PDB entry 2W6H | X-ray diffraction, 5.00 A resolution (low resolution: residue-level contacts below are approximate; hydrogen-bond / salt-bridge calls are withheld) | chains C and G of the 9 polymer chains in the assembly

# Chain C
Protein: ATP synthase subunit alpha heart isoform, mitochondrial
From: Bos taurus
Notes: EC 3.6.3.14
UniProtKB: P19483 (ATPA1_BOVIN); residues -42 to 510 here correspond to UniProt positions 1-553 (UniProt number = residue number + 43)
Amino-acid sequence (553 residues; row label = number of the first residue in the row; numbers below 1 keep their minus sign (Met-42 is residue -42)):
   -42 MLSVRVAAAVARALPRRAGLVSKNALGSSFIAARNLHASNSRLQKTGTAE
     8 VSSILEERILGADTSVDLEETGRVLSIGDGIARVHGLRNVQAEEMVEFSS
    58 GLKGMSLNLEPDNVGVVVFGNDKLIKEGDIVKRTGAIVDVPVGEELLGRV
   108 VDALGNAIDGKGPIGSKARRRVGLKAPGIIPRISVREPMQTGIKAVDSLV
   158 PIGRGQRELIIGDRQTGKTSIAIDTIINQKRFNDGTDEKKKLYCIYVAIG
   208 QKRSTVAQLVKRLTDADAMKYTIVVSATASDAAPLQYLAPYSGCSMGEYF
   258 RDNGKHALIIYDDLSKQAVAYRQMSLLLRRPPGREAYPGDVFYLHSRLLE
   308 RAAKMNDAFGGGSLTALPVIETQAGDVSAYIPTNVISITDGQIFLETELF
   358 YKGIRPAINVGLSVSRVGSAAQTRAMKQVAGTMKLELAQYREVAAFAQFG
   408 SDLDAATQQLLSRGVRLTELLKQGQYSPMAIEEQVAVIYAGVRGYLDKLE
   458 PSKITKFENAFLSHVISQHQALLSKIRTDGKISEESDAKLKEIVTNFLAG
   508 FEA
Unresolved in the structure: -42 to 18
Curated features (UniProtKB/Swiss-Prot):
  - binding site (ATP): Gln172, Gly174, Lys175, Thr176, Ser177, Gln430, Gln432
  - binding site (Mg(2+)): Thr176, Asp269
  - site: Ser370 (Required for activity)
  - modified residue: Gln1 (Pyrrolidone carboxylic acid), Ser10 (Phosphoserine), Ser22 (Phosphoserine), Ser33 (Phosphoserine), Ser63 (Phosphoserine), Lys80 (N6-acetyllysine), Lys83 (N6-acetyllysine), Lys89 (N6-acetyllysine), Thr91 (Phosphothreonine), Lys118 (N6-acetyllysine), Ser123 (Phosphoserine), Lys124 (N6-acetyllysine), Ser141 (Phosphoserine), Arg161 (Omega-N-methylarginine), Lys187 (N6-acetyllysine), Lys196 (N6-acetyllysine), Lys197 (N6-acetyllysine), Lys218 (N6-acetyllysine), Lys262 (N6-acetyllysine), Lys384 (N6-acetyllysine) and 6 more in UniProt
  - glycosylation: Ser33 (O-linked (GlcNAc) serine)

# Chain G
Protein: ATP synthase subunit gamma, mitochondrial
From: Bos taurus
Notes: EC 3.6.3.14
UniProtKB: P05631 (ATPG_BOVIN); residues -24 to 273 here correspond to UniProt positions 1-298 (UniProt number = residue number + 25)
Amino-acid sequence (298 residues; numbered -24 to 273; the number before each row is that of its first residue; numbers below 1 keep their minus sign (Met-24 is residue -24)):
   -24 MFSRAGVAGLSAWTVQPQWIQVRNMATLKDITRRLKSIKNIQKITKSMKM
    26 VAAAKYARAERELKPARVYGVGSLALYEKADIKTPEDKKKHLIIGVSSDR
    76 GLCGAIHSSVAKQMKSEAANLAAAGKEVKIIGVGDKIRSILHRTHSDQFL
   126 VTFKEVGRRPPTFGDASVIALELLNSGYEFDEGSIIFNRFRSVISYKTEE
   176 KPIFSLDTISSAESMSIYDDIDADVLRNYQEYSLANIIYYSLKESTTSEQ
   226 SARMTAMDNASKNASEMIDKLTLTFNRTRQAVITKELIEIISGAAALD
Unresolved in the structure: -24 to 0, 62-66, 97-100, 273
Curated features (UniProtKB/Swiss-Prot):
  - modified residue: Lys14 (N6-acetyllysine), Lys24 (N6-succinyllysine), Lys30 (N6-acetyllysine), Lys90 (N6-acetyllysine), Ser121 (Phosphoserine), Lys129 (N6-acetyllysine), Lys172 (N6-acetyllysine), Lys245 (N6-succinyllysine)

# Interface between chain C and chain G
Pairs across the interface - 6 pairs, chain C then chain G:
  Pro288(C) with Gly268(G); Ala271(G)
  Pro289(C) with Ser267(G); Gly268(G); Ala271(G)
  Glu292(C) with Glu264(G)
Also at the interface, not in a pair above, chain C (6 interface residues in all): Arg286, Gly290, Arg291
Also at the interface, not in a pair above, chain G (5 interface residues in all): Leu272

# Summary
The interface between chain C and chain G involves 6 residues on one side and 5 on the other. From UniProt: 7
ATP-binding residues and Mg2+-binding residues Thr176(C) and Asp269(C) on chain C.
Here chain C is ATP synthase subunit alpha heart isoform, mitochondrial and chain G is ATP synthase subunit
gamma, mitochondrial, both from Bos taurus. Entry 2W6H (Low resolution structures of bovine mitochondrial
F1-ATPase during controlled dehydration: Hydration State 4A) was determined by X-ray diffraction, deposited
together with 2W6E, 2W6F, 2W6G, 2W6I and 2W6J.
